1EQ5 - chain A; structure by X-ray diffraction, 1.80 A resolution.

Chain A:
Molecule: Lysozyme
From: Homo sapiens
Notes: EC 3.2.1.17
UniProt: P61626 (LYSC_HUMAN); residues 1-130 here correspond to UniProt positions 19-148 (UniProt number = residue number + 18)
Chain sequence (130 residues; each row starts with the number of its first residue):
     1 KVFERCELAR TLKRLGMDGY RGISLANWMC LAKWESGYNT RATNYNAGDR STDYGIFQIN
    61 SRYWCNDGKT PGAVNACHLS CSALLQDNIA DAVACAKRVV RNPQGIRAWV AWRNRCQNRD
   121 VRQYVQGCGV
Differences from the reference sequence: engineered mutation Asn102 (Asp120 in P61626)
Disulfides: Cys6-Cys128, Cys30-Cys116, Cys65-Cys81, Cys77-Cys95
Ion coordination: Na+: Ser61, Cys65, Val74
Swiss-Prot annotation at these positions:
  - active site: Glu35, Asp53

In short:
Ser61, Cys65 and Val74 form the Na+ site. UniProt lists active-site residues Glu35 and Asp53.
Chain A is Lysozyme (Homo sapiens); the structure, Crystal structures of salt bridge mutants of human
lysozyme, was determined by X-ray diffraction, deposited together with 1EQ4 and 1EQE.
